Entry 7Q9L (X-ray diffraction, 1.45 A resolution); this record covers chains A and B.

Chain A (and B):
Molecule: Transthyretin
Organism: Homo sapiens
Notes: chain B of this document is another copy of the same molecule, construct and numbering; everything in this record applies to it too
UniProt: P02766 (TTHY_HUMAN); residues 9-127 here correspond to UniProt positions 29-147 (UniProt number = residue number + 20)
Chain sequence (119 residues; numbered 9 to 127; the number before each row is that of its first residue):
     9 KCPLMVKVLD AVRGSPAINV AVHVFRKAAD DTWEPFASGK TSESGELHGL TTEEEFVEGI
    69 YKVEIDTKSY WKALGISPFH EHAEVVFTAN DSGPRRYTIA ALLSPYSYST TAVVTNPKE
Not modelled in the structure: 9-10, 125-127 (chain B: 9-10, 126-127)
Swiss-Prot annotation at these positions:
  - binding site (L-thyroxine): Lys15, Glu54, Ser117
  - modified residue: Cys10 (Sulfocysteine), Glu42 (4-carboxyglutamate), Ser52 (Phosphoserine)
  - glycosylation: Asn98 (N-linked (GlcNAc...) asparagine)
Small-molecule neighbours: 9RJ (4-[(E)-2-naphthalen-1-ylethenyl]benzene-1,2-diol): Lys15, Leu17, Ala108, Ala109, Leu110, Ser117, Thr118, Thr119
From the paper describing this entry:
  - conformationally variable residues (side-chain flip): Ser117
  - binding site for 9RJ: Lys15
  - disease-associated variants - V30M: decreased stability

Chain A / chain B interface:
Residue-residue contacts - 37 pairs, chain A then chain B:
  Phe87(A) - Phe95(B)  hydrophobic
  Phe87(A) - Tyr105(B)  hydrophobic
  Phe87(A) - Ile107(B)  hydrophobic
  Phe87(A) - Ala120(B)  hydrophobic
  Phe87(A) - Val122(B)  hydrophobic
  His88(A) - Val93(B)
  His88(A) - Val94(B)
  Glu89(A) - Val94(B)  hydrogen bond (backbone-backbone)
  Glu89(A) - Thr96(B)  hydrogen bond
  Glu92(A) - Glu92(B)
  Glu92(A) - Val94(B)
  Glu92(A) - Tyr116(B)  hydrogen bond (backbone-side chain)
  Val93(A) - His88(B)
  Val94(A) - His88(B)
  Val94(A) - Glu89(B)  hydrogen bond (backbone-backbone)
  Val94(A) - His90(B)
  Phe95(A) - Phe87(B)  hydrophobic
  Thr96(A) - Phe87(B)
  Thr96(A) - Glu89(B)  hydrogen bond
  Tyr105(A) - Phe87(B)  hydrophobic
  Ile107(A) - Phe87(B)  hydrophobic
  Tyr114(A) - Thr119(B)  hydrogen bond (backbone-side chain)
  Tyr114(A) - Ala120(B)  hydrogen bond (backbone-backbone)
  Ser115(A) - Thr118(B)  hydrogen bond (side chain-backbone)
  Ser115(A) - Thr119(B)
  Tyr116(A) - Glu92(B)  hydrogen bond (side chain-backbone)
  Tyr116(A) - Ser117(B)
  Tyr116(A) - Thr118(B)  hydrogen bond (backbone-backbone)
  Ser117(A) - Tyr116(B)
  Ser117(A) - Ser117(B)  hydrogen bond
  Thr118(A) - Ser115(B)  hydrogen bond (backbone-side chain)
  Thr118(A) - Tyr116(B)  hydrogen bond (backbone-backbone)
  Thr119(A) - Tyr114(B)  hydrogen bond (side chain-backbone)
  Thr119(A) - Ser115(B)
  Ala120(A) - Phe87(B)  hydrophobic
  Ala120(A) - Tyr114(B)  hydrogen bond (backbone-backbone)
  Val122(A) - Phe87(B)  hydrophobic
Also at the interface, not in a pair above, chain A (21 interface residues in all): Ile68, Lys76, His90
Also at the interface, not in a pair above, chain B (22 interface residues in all): Ile68, Lys70, Lys76
The authors on this interface:
  - specific contacts: Ser117(A)-Ser117(B) (hydrogen bond)

Overview:
21 residues of chain A and 22 residues of chain B are in contact, with 15 hydrogen bonds. Among the polar
pairs are Glu89(A)-Thr96(B), Glu92(A)-Tyr116(B) and Tyr114(A)-Thr119(B). The authors report a hydrogen bond
between Ser117(A) and Ser117(B). From the paper: a binding site for 9RJ at Lys15(A); V30M of chain A reduces
stability.
Both chains are Transthyretin (Homo sapiens). Entry 7Q9L (Transthyretin complexed with
(E)-4-(2-(naphthalen-1-yl)vinyl)benzene-1,2-diol) was determined by X-ray diffraction, deposited together with
8AWI, 7Q9N and 7Q9O.
